2IKQ - chains A and B; structure by X-ray diffraction, 2.61 A resolution.

== Chain A (and B) ==
Molecule: Suppressor of T-cell receptor signaling 1
Organism: Mus musculus
Notes: fragment: phosphoglycerate mutase homology domain, residues 373-633; chain B of this document is another copy of the same molecule, construct and numbering; everything in this record applies to it too
Reference sequence: Q8BGG7 (STS1_MOUSE); numbering as in UniProt (aligned over 369-638)
Amino-acid sequence (270 residues; numbered 369 to 638; the number before each row is that of its first residue):
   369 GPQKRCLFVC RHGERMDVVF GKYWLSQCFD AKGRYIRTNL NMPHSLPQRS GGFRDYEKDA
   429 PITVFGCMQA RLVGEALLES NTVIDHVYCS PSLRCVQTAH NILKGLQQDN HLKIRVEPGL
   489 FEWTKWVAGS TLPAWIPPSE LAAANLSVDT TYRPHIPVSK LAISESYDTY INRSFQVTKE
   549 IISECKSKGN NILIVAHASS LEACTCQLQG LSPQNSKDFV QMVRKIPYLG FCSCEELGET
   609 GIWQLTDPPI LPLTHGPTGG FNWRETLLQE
Not modelled in the structure: 369-371, 634-638 (chain B: 369-371, 628-638)
Curated features (UniProtKB/Swiss-Prot):
  - active site: Arg379, His380 (Tele-phosphohistidine intermediate), His565

== How chain A and chain B interact ==
Pairs across the interface (77; chain A residue first):
  Glu382(A) with His623(B); Gly624(B), hydrogen bond (side chain-backbone)
  Val387(A) with Thr622(B)
  Phe388(A) with Thr622(B)
  Arg405(A) with Leu619(B)
  Thr406(A) with Leu619(B); Pro620(B)
  Asn407(A) with Leu619(B); Pro620(B); Leu621(B); Thr622(B), hydrogen bond (side chain-backbone)
  Leu408(A) with Ala444(B), hydrophobic; Leu619(B); Pro620(B), hydrogen bond (backbone-backbone); Leu621(B), hydrophobic
  Asn409(A) with Leu621(B); Thr622(B), hydrogen bond (side chain-backbone); His623(B)
  His412(A) with Glu447(B), salt bridge
  Val432(A) with Met436(B), hydrophobic
  Phe433(A) with Phe433(B), hydrophobic; Met436(B), hydrophobic; Gln437(B); Leu440(B), hydrophobic; Leu621(B), hydrophobic; His623(B)
  Met436(A) with Met436(B), hydrophobic
  Gln437(A) with Phe433(B)
  Arg439(A) with Arg439(B)
  Leu440(A) with Phe433(B), hydrophobic
  Ala444(A) with Leu408(B), hydrophobic
  Glu447(A) with His412(B), salt bridge
  Pro595(A) with Thr626(B); Gly627(B)
  Tyr596(A) with Pro625(B); Thr626(B), hydrogen bond (backbone-backbone)
  Leu619(A) with Arg405(B); Thr406(B); Asn407(B); Leu408(B)
  Pro620(A) with Thr406(B); Asn407(B); Leu408(B), hydrogen bond (backbone-backbone)
  Leu621(A) with Asn407(B); Leu408(B), hydrophobic; Asn409(B); Phe433(B), hydrophobic; Thr626(B)
  Thr622(A) with Phe388(B); Asn407(B), hydrogen bond (backbone-side chain); Asn409(B), hydrogen bond (backbone-side chain); Thr626(B)
  His623(A) with Glu382(B); Asn409(B); Phe433(B); His623(B); Gly624(B); Pro625(B); Thr626(B), hydrogen bond (backbone-backbone)
  Gly624(A) with Glu382(B), hydrogen bond (backbone-side chain); His623(B); Gly624(B); Pro625(B)
  Pro625(A) with Tyr596(B); His623(B); Gly624(B)
  Thr626(A) with Pro595(B); Tyr596(B), hydrogen bond (backbone-backbone); Leu621(B); Thr622(B); His623(B), hydrogen bond (backbone-backbone)
  Gly627(A) with Pro595(B)
  Gly628(A) with Arg592(B); Lys593(B)
  Phe629(A) with Lys593(B), hydrogen bond (backbone-backbone)
  Arg632(A) with Ile594(B); Pro595(B)
Also at the interface, not in a pair above, chain A (32 interface residues in all): Ile618
Also at the interface, not in a pair above, chain B (32 interface residues in all): Val387, Val432, Ile618

== Overview ==
Chain A and chain B each contribute 32 residues to their interface; the contacts include 13 hydrogen bonds and
2 salt bridges. Polar pairs include His412(A)-Glu447(B), Glu382(A)-Gly624(B) and Asn407(A)-Thr622(B). Curated
annotation (UniProt) lists 3 active-site residues on chain A.
Both chains are Suppressor of T-cell receptor signaling 1 (Mus musculus). Entry 2IKQ (Crystal structure of
mouse Sts-1 PGM domain in complex with phosphate) was determined by X-ray diffraction (same publication as
2H0Q).
